PDB entry 7MZ1 | X-ray diffraction, 2.17 A resolution | chains P and A of the 4 polymer chains in the assembly

# Chain P
Molecule: 10-nt DNA strand
Sequence (10 nucleotides; row label = number of the first residue in the row):
     1 GCTGATGCGA
Ion coordination: Na+: DG9 (shared with Thr101(A), Val103(A), Ile106(A) of chain A)

# Chain A
Protein: DNA polymerase beta
Organism: Homo sapiens
Notes: EC 2.7.7.7, 4.2.99.-
UniProtKB: P06746 (DPOLB_HUMAN); residue numbers follow UniProt; this construct covers 10-335
Chain sequence (326 residues; numbered 10 to 335; the number before each row is that of its first residue):
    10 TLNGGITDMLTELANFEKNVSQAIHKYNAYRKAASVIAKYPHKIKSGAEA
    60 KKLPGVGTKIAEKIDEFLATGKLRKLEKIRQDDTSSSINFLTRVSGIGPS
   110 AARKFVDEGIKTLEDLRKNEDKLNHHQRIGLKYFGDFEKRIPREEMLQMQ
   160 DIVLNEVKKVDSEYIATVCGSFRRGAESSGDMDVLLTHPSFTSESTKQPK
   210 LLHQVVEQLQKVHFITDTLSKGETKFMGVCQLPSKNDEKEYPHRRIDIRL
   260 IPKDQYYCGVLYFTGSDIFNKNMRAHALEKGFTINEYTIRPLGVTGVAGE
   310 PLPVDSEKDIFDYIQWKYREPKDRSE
Ion coordination: Na+ site 1: Lys60, Leu62, Val65 (shared with 1 residue of chain D); Na+ site 2: Thr101, Val103, Ile106 (shared with DG9(P) of chain P); Mg2+ site 1: Asp190, Asp192 (together with 1FZ); Mg2+ site 2: Asp190, Asp192, Asp256 (together with 1FZ)
Ligand contacts: 1FZ (5'-O-[(R)-hydroxy{[(R)-hydroxy(phosphonooxy)phosphoryl]amino}phosphoryl]thymidine): Gly179, Ser180, Arg183, Ser188, Gly189, Asp190, Asp192, Tyr271, Phe272, Thr273, Gly274, Ser275, Asp276, Asn279
Swiss-Prot annotation at these positions:
  - region: Arg183 to Asp192 (DNA-binding)
  - active site: Lys72 (Nucleophile)
  - binding site (K(+)): Lys60, Leu62, Val65, Thr101, Val103, Ile106
  - binding site (Na(+)): Lys60, Leu62, Val65, Thr101, Val103, Ile106
  - binding site (dATP): Arg149, Ser180, Arg183, Gly189, Asp190
  - binding site (dCTP): Arg149, Ser180, Arg183, Gly189, Asp190
  - binding site (dGTP): Arg149, Ser180, Arg183, Gly189, Asp190, Asp192
  - binding site (dTTP): Arg149, Ser180, Arg183, Gly189, Asp190
  - binding site (Mg(2+)): Asp190, Asp192, Asp256
  - modified residue: Lys72 (N6-acetyllysine), Arg83 (Omega-N-methylarginine), Arg152 (Omega-N-methylarginine)
  - cross-link (Glycyl lysine isopeptide (Lys-Gly)): Lys41 (interchain with G-Cter in ubiquitin), Lys61 (interchain with G-Cter in ubiquitin), Lys81 (interchain with G-Cter in ubiquitin)
  - natural variant: Leu22 (L22P: Found in a gastric cancer sample; uncertain significance), Tyr39 (Y39C: Found in a gastric cancer sample; uncertain significance), Gly118 (G118V: Decreased DNA-directed DNA polymerase activity), Arg137 (R137Q: Decreased function in base-excision repair), Arg149 (R149I: Decreased DNA-directed DNA polymerase activity), Asp160 (D160N: Found in a gastric cancer sample; uncertain significance), Cys239 (C239R: Found in a gastric cancer sample; uncertain significance), Lys289 (K289M: Found in a colon cancer sample; uncertain significance), Asn294 (N294D: Found in a gastric cancer sample; uncertain significance), Glu295 (E295K: Found in a gastric cancer sample; uncertain significance)
  - mutagenesis: Phe25 (F25W: No effect on 5'-dRP lyase activity. Decreased ssDNA binding), His34 (H34G: Decreased 5'-dRP lyase activity. Decreased ssDNA binding), Lys35 (K35A: Decreased 5'-dRP lyase activity. Decreased ssDNA binding. Loss of 5'-dRP lyase activity; when associated with A-68 and A-72. Decreased ssDNA binding; when associated with A-68 and A-72 ...), Tyr39 (Y39F: No effect on 5'-dRP lyase activity; Y39Q: Abolishes DNA polymerase and 5'-dRP lyase activity), Lys41 (K41R: Abolishes ubiquitination; when associated with R-61 and R-81), Lys60 (K60A: Decreased 5'-dRP lyase activity. Decreased ssDNA binding), Lys61 (K61R: Abolishes ubiquitination; when associated with R-41 and R-81), Lys68 (K68A: No effect on 5'-dRP lyase activity. Decreased ssDNA binding. Loss of 5'-dRP lyase activity; when associated with A-35 and A-72. Decreased ssDNA binding; when associated with A-35 and A-72 ...), Glu71 (E71Q: No effect on 5'-dRP lyase activity. No effect on structure shown by circular dichroism. No effect on ssDNA binding), Lys72 (K72A: Severely reduced 5'-dRP lyase activity. Does not affect ssDNA binding. Loss of 5'-dRP lyase activity; when associated with A-35 and A-68. Decreased ssDNA binding ...), Glu75 (E75A: Slightly decreased 5'-dRP lyase activity. Decreased ssDNA binding. No effect on structure shown by circular dichroism), Lys81 (K81R: Abolishes ubiquitination; when associated with R-41 and R-61), 5 further mutagenesis entries in UniProt

# Interface between chain P and chain A
Pairs across the interface (18; chain P residue first):
  DG7(P) - Ser109(A)  phosphate contact
  DC8(P) - Gly105(A)  sugar contact
  DC8(P) - Gly107(A)  hydrogen bond to the phosphate
  DC8(P) - Pro108(A)  phosphate contact
  DC8(P) - Ser109(A)  hydrogen bond to the phosphate
  DC8(P) - Ala110(A)  hydrogen bond to the phosphate
  DG9(P) - Val103(A)  phosphate contact
  DG9(P) - Ser104(A)  phosphate contact
  DG9(P) - Gly105(A)  hydrogen bond to the phosphate
  DG9(P) - Ile106(A)  phosphate contact
  DG9(P) - Gly107(A)  phosphate contact
  DG9(P) - Arg254(A)  phosphate contact
  DA10(P) - Asp192(A)  phosphate contact
  DA10(P) - Met236(A)  sugar contact
  DA10(P) - Arg254(A)  salt bridge to the phosphate
  DA10(P) - Asp256(A)  phosphate contact
  DA10(P) - Tyr271(A)  hydrogen bond to the base
  DA10(P) - Phe272(A)  phosphate contact
Other interface residues (no listed pair), chain A (17 interface residues in all): His135, Asp190, Lys234

# Summary
4 residues of chain P face 17 of chain A across their interface, with 5 hydrogen bonds and 1 salt bridge.
Among the polar pairs are DA10(P)-Tyr271(A), DC8(P)-Gly107(A) and DC8(P)-Ser109(A). Bound to chain A: compound
1FZ.
Chain P is a 10-nt DNA strand and chain A is DNA polymerase beta (Homo sapiens); the structure, Structure of
human DNA polymerase beta complexed with dzA in the template base paired with incoming ..., was determined by
X-ray diffraction.
